PDB entry 2W8Q | X-ray diffraction, 2.40 A resolution | chain A

# Chain A
Protein: Succinate-semialdehyde dehydrogenase, mitochondrial
From: Homo sapiens
Notes: EC 1.2.1.24
UniProtKB: P51649 (SSDH_HUMAN); residue numbers follow UniProt; this construct covers 49-535
Chain sequence (487 residues; each row starts with the number of its first residue):
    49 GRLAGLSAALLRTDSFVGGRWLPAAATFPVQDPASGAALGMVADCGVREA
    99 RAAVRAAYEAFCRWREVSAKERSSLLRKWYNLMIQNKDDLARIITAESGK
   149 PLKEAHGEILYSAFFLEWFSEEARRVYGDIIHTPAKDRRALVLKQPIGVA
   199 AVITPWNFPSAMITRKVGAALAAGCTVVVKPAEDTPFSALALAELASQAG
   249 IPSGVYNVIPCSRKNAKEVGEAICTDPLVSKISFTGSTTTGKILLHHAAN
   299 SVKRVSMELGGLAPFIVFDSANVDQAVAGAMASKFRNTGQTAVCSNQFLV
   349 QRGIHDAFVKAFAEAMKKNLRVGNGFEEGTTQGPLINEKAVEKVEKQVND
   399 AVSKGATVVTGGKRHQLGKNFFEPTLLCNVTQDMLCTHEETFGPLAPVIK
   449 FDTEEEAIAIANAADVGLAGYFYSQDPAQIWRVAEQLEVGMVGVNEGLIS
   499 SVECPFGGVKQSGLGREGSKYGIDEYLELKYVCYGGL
Not modelled in the structure: 49-50
Sequence notes: engineered mutation Ala-340 (Cys in P51649)
Residues lining bound ligands: succinic acid (SIN): Tyr-159, Phe-206, Met-210, Arg-213, Glu-306, Arg-334, Thr-339, Ala-340, Val-341, Ser-498, Phe-504
UniProt features mapped onto this chain:
  - active site: Glu-306 (Proton acceptor)
  - binding site (NAD(+)): Thr-202 to Trp-204, Lys-228 to Glu-231, Gly-284 to Gly-289, Glu-306, Glu-438 to Phe-440
  - binding site (substrate): Arg-213, Arg-334, Ser-498
  - site: Asn-205 (Transition state stabilizer)
  - modified residue: Lys-126 (N6-acetyllysine), Lys-135 (N6-succinyllysine), Lys-184 (N6-succinyllysine), Lys-265 (N6-acetyllysine), Lys-365 (N6-acetyllysine), Lys-402 (N6-succinyllysine), Lys-411 (N6-acetyllysine), Ser-499 (Phosphoserine)
  - natural variant: Cys-93 (C93F: In SSADHD), Gly-176 (G176R: In SSADHD), His-180 (H180Y: 83% of activity), Pro-182 (P182L: 48% of activity), Cys-223 (C223Y: In SSADHD), Thr-233 (T233M: In SSADHD), Ala-237 (A237S: 65% of activity), Asn-255 (N255S: In SSADHD), Gly-268 (G268E: In SSADHD), Asn-335 (N335K: In SSADHD), Pro-382 (P382L: In SSADHD; P382Q: In SSADHD), Gly-409 (G409D: In SSADHD), 2 further natural variant entries in UniProt
  - mutagenesis: Arg-213 (R213A: Reduces catalytic activity to less than 15% of wild-type), Arg-334 (R334A: Reduces catalytic activity to less than 15% of wild-type), Cys-342 (C342A: Loss of regulation by redox state), Ser-498 (S498A: Reduces catalytic activity to less than 15% of wild-type)
Reported in the primary citation:
  - binding site for succinic acid: Arg-213, Arg-334, Ser-498
  - conformationally variable residues (loop rearrangement): Arg-334
  - mutagenesis - R213A (less than 10%), R334A (less than 10%), S498A (less than 10%): decreased catalytic activity on SSA
  - mutagenesis - C342A (1.5-fold): increased catalytic activity on reducing agent
  - mutagenesis - C342A: decreased catalytic activity
  - disease-associated variants - C93F (less than 5%), G176R (less than 5%), C223Y (less than 5%), T233M (less than 5%), G268E (less than 5%), N335K (less than 5%), P382L (less than 5%), G409D (less than 5%), G533R (less than 5%): decreased catalytic activity (citing earlier work)

# In short
Ligands of chain A: succinic acid. UniProt lists active-site residue Glu-306, 17 NAD+-binding residues, 3
substrate-binding residues and 4 mutagenesis sites. The paper reports a binding site for succinic acid at
Arg-213, Arg-334 and Ser-498; C342A, C93F and G176R, among others, reduce catalytic activity; 13 substitutions
were tested in all.
Chain A is Succinate-semialdehyde dehydrogenase, mitochondrial (Homo sapiens); the structure, The crystal
structure of human SSADH in complex with SSA, was determined by X-ray diffraction, deposited together with
2W8N, 2W8O, 2W8P and 2W8R.
